7FCD - chains A and C of the 3 polymer chains in the assembly; structure by electron microscopy, 3.90 A resolution.

Chain A (and C):
Molecule: Spike glycoprotein
From: Severe acute respiratory syndrome coronavirus 2
Notes: chain C of this document is another copy of the same molecule, construct and numbering; everything in this record applies to it too
UniProtKB: P0DTC2 (SPIKE_SARS2); residue numbers follow UniProt; this construct covers 1-1208
Chain sequence (1298 residues; each row starts with the number of its first residue):
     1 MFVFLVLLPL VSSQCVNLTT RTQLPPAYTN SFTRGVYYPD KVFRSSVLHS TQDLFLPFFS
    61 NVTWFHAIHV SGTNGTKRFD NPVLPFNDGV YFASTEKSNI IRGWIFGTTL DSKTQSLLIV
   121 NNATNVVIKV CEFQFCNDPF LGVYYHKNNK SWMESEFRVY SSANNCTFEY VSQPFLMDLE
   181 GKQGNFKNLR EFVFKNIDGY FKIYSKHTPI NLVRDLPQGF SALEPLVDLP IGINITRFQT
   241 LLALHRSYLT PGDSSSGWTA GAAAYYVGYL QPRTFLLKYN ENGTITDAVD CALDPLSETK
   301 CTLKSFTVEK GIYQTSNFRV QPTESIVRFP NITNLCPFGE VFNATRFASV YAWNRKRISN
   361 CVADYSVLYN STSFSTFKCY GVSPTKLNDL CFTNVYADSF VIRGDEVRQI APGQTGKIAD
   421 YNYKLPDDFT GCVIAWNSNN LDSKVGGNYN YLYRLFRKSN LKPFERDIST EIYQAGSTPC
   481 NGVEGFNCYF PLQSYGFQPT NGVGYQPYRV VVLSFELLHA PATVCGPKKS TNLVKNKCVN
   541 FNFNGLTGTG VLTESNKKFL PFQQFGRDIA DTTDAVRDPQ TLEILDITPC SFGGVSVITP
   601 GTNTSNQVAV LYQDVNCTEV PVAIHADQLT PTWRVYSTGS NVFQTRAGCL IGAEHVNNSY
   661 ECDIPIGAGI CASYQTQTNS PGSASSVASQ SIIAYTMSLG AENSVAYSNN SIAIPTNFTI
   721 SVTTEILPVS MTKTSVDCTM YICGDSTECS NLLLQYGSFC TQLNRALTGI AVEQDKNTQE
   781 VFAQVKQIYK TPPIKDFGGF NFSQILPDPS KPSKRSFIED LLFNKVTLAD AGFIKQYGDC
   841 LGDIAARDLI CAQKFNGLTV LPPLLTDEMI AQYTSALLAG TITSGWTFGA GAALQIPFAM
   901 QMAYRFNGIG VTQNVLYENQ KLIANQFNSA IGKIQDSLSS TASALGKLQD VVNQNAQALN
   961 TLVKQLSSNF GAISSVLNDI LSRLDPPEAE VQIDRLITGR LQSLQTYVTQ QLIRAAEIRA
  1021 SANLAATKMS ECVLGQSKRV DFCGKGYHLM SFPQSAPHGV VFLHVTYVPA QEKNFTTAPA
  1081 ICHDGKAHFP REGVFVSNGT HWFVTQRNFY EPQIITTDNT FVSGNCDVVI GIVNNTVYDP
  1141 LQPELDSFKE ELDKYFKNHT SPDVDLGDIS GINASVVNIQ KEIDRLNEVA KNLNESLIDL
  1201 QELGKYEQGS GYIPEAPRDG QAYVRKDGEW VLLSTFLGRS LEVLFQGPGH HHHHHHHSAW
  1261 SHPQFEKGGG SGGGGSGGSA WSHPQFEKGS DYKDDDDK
Unresolved in the structure: 1-13, 18-21, 71-75, 146-148, 171-185, 196-199, 248-258, 368-369, 445-446, 468-488, 618-640, 677-688, 828-848, 941-943, 1147-1298 (chain C: 1-13, 71-75, 122-125, 147-149, 175-186, 247-256, 342, 368-369, 481-488, 618-640, 677-688, 828-850, 941-943, 1147-1298)
Disulfide bonds: Cys15-Cys136, Cys131-Cys166, Cys291-Cys301, Cys336-Cys361, Cys379-Cys432, Cys391-Cys525, Cys538-Cys590, Cys617-Cys649, Cys662-Cys671, Cys738-Cys760, Cys743-Cys749, Cys1032-Cys1043, Cys1082-Cys1126
Glycans and other covalent adducts: N-acetylglucosamine (NAG) linked to Asn282, Asn603, Asn616, Asn657, Asn709, Asn717, Asn801, Asn1074, Asn1098, Asn1134
Construct notes: engineered mutation Thr372 (Ala in P0DTC2), Gly682 (Arg in P0DTC2), Ser683 (Arg in P0DTC2), Ser685 (Arg in P0DTC2), Pro986 (Lys in P0DTC2), Pro987 (Val in P0DTC2); expression tag (1209-1298)
UniProt features mapped onto this chain:
  - region: Asn280 to Cys301 (Putative superantigen), Arg403 to Asp405 (Integrin-binding motif), Asn448 to Phe456 (Immunodominant HLA epitope recognized by the CD8+), Pro681, Ala684 (Putative superantigen), Ser816 to Tyr837 (Fusion peptide 1), Lys835 to Phe855 (Fusion peptide 2), Asp1163 to Glu1202 (Heptad repeat 2)
  - site: Arg815, Ser816 (Cleavage)
  - glycosylation: Asn17 (N-linked (GlcNAc...) (complex) asparagine), Asn61 (N-linked (GlcNAc...) (hybrid) asparagine), Asn74 (N-linked (GlcNAc...) (complex) asparagine), Asn122 (N-linked (GlcNAc...) (hybrid) asparagine), Asn149 (N-linked (GlcNAc...) (complex) asparagine), Asn165 (N-linked (GlcNAc...) (complex) asparagine), Asn234 (N-linked (GlcNAc...) (high mannose) asparagine), Asn282 (N-linked (GlcNAc...) (complex) asparagine), Thr323 (O-linked (GalNAc) threonine), Ser325 (O-linked (HexNAc...) serine), Asn331 (N-linked (GlcNAc...) (complex) asparagine), Asn343 (N-linked (GlcNAc...) (complex) asparagine), Asn603 (N-linked (GlcNAc...) (hybrid) asparagine), Asn616 (N-linked (GlcNAc...) (complex) asparagine), Asn657 (N-linked (GlcNAc...) (complex) asparagine), Thr676 (O-linked (GlcNAc...) threonine), Thr678 (O-linked (GlcNAc...) threonine), Asn709 (N-linked (GlcNAc...) (high mannose) asparagine), Asn717 (N-linked (GlcNAc...) (hybrid) asparagine), Asn801 (N-linked (GlcNAc...) (hybrid) asparagine) and 6 more in UniProt
  - natural variant: Leu5 (L5F: In strain: Iota/B.1.526), Ser13 (S13I: In strain: Epsilon/B.1.427/B.1.429), Leu18 (L18F: In strain: Beta/B.1.351, Gamma/P.1 and 1 more), Thr19 (T19I: In strain: Omicron/BQ.1.1, Omicron/XBB.1.5 and 1 more; T19R: In strain: Delta/B.1.617.2, Omicron/BA.2 and 4 more), Thr20 (T20N: In strain: Gamma/P.1), Leu24 to Ala27 (sequence variant, change not given here; In strain: Omicron/BA.2, Omicron/BA.2.12.1 and 6 more), Pro26 (P26S: In strain: Gamma/P.1), Gln52 (Q52H: In strain: Omicron/EG.5.1), Ala67 (A67V: In strain: Eta/B.1.525, Omicron/BA.1), His69 to Val70 (deletion: In strain: Alpha/B.1.1.7, Eta/B.1.525 and 5 more), Gly75 (G75V: In strain: Lambda/C.37), Thr76 (T76I: In strain: Lambda/C.37), 82 further natural variant entries in UniProt
  - mutagenesis: His69 to Val70 (Increased incorporation of cleaved spike into virions), Asn121 (N121Q: Partial loss of biliverdin affinity), Arg190 (R190K: Partial loss of biliverdin affinity), Asn234 (N234Q: Increased resistance to neutralizing antibodies), Asn331 (N331Q: Reduced viral infectivity), Asn343 (N343Q: Reduced viral infectivity), Leu452 (L452R: Increased resistance to neutralizing antibodies. Decreases HLA binding to NF9 epitope. Increased binding affinity to human ACE2), Tyr453 (Y453F: Decreased HLA binding to NF9 epitope. Increased binding affinity to human ACE2), Ala475 (A475V: Increased resistance to neutralizing antibodies), Val483 (V483A: Increased resistance to neutralizing antibodies), Glu484 (E484D: Increased replication in human TMEM106B overexpressing cells), Phe490 (F490L: Increased resistance to neutralizing antibodies and human covalescent sera neutralization), 12 further mutagenesis entries in UniProt
Reported in the primary citation:
  - mutagenesis - A372T (Kd 10 nM): unchanged binding to ACE2
  - post-translational modification sites: Asn370

How chain A and chain C interact:
Pairs across the interface (145):
  Asp40(A) with Gln563(C)
  Lys41(A) with Phe562(C); Gln563(C); Gln564(C)
  Val42(A) with Gln563(C); Arg567(C)
  Phe43(A) with Lys558(C); Phe559(C), hydrophobic; Gln563(C), hydrogen bond (backbone-side chain); Phe565(C), hydrogen bond (backbone-backbone); Gly566(C); Arg567(C), hydrogen bond (backbone-backbone)
  Arg44(A) with Arg567(C), hydrogen bond (side chain-backbone); Asp568(C), hydrogen bond (side chain-backbone)
  Gln115(A) with Ile468(C)
  Tyr200(A) with Arg355(C), hydrogen bond; Tyr396(C)
  Glu224(A) with Leu560(C); Phe562(C)
  Pro225(A) with Phe562(C)
  Pro230(A) with Tyr396(C)
  Gly232(A) with Phe464(C); Glu465(C)
  Asn234(A) with Glu465(C)
  Asn282(A) with Lys558(C)
  Asn370(A) with Lys417(C), hydrogen bond (backbone-side chain)
  Lys378(A) with Arg408(C)
  Thr415(A) with Asp985(C), hydrogen bond
  Asp427(A) with Pro987(C)
  Asp737(A) with Asn317(C), hydrogen bond; Arg319(C), salt bridge
  Met740(A) with Arg319(C); Ser591(C)
  Asp745(A) with Thr549(C); Ser591(C)
  Gln755(A) with Ser968(C); Asn969(C); Phe970(C)
  Tyr756(A) with Phe970(C), hydrophobic
  Ser758(A) with Thr961(C); Gln965(C)
  Phe759(A) with Gln965(C); Phe970(C), hydrophobic; Gln1002(C); Ser1003(C)
  Gln762(A) with Thr961(C); Thr1006(C)
  Arg765(A) with Gln957(C), hydrogen bond; Arg1014(C)
  Gln784(A) with Asp1041(C); Lys1045(C)
  Gln787(A) with Ala701(C); Asn703(C)
  Ile788(A) with Leu699(C); Ala701(C), hydrogen bond (backbone-backbone); Glu702(C); Asn703(C), hydrogen bond (backbone-backbone)
  Tyr789(A) with Asn703(C); Val705(C), hydrophobic
  Lys790(A) with Glu702(C); Asn703(C), hydrogen bond (backbone-backbone); Ser704(C)
  Pro792(A) with Tyr707(C), hydrophobic
  Asp796(A) with Tyr707(C), hydrogen bond (backbone-side chain); Asn709(C)
  Phe797(A) with Tyr707(C)
  Lys854(A) with Asp614(C)
  Phe855(A) with Thr588(C); Pro589(C)
  Leu861(A) with Gln613(C)
  Pro863(A) with Ala668(C), hydrogen bond (backbone-backbone)
  Leu864(A) with Pro665(C), hydrophobic; Gly667(C); Ala668(C); Gly669(C), hydrogen bond (backbone-backbone)
  Leu865(A) with Met697(C), hydrophobic
  Thr866(A) with Ala668(C)
  Met869(A) with Gly669(C); Thr696(C); Met697(C), hydrophobic; Leu699(C)
  Gln872(A) with Leu699(C)
  Tyr873(A) with Leu699(C)
  Thr883(A) with Val705(C)
  Ser884(A) with Val705(C)
  Trp886(A) with Tyr1047(C)
  Gly889(A) with Lys1045(C), hydrogen bond (backbone-side chain)
  Ala890(A) with Gly1046(C)
  Leu894(A) with Ala713(C); Pro715(C), hydrophobic; Glu1072(C)
  Gln895(A) with Val705(C); Ala706(C); Ile712(C); Ala713(C), hydrogen bond (backbone-backbone)
  Ile896(A) with Tyr707(C); Ser711(C); Ile712(C), hydrophobic
  Pro897(A) with Ser708(C); Asn709(C); Asn710(C); Ser711(C); Thr1077(C)
  Phe898(A) with Tyr707(C)
  Met900(A) with Thr1077(C); Val1094(C), hydrophobic
  Tyr904(A) with Val1094(C); Arg1107(C), hydrogen bond
  Thr912(A) with Phe1121(C)
  Gln913(A) with Pro1090(C)
  Asn914(A) with Phe1121(C); Ser1123(C), hydrogen bond
  Tyr917(A) with Pro1079(C), hydrophobic; Phe1089(C), hydrophobic; Val1129(C)
  Glu918(A) with Ser1123(C), hydrogen bond; Val1128(C)
  Gln920(A) with Ile1130(C)
  Lys921(A) with Val1128(C)
  Val963(A) with Ala570(C), hydrophobic
  Lys964(A) with Ile569(C)
  Ser967(A) with Asp571(C)
  Asn978(A) with Thr547(C)
  Asp979(A) with Leu518(C)
  Leu981(A) with Lys386(C), hydrogen bond (backbone-side chain)
  Ser982(A) with Lys386(C); Leu390(C)
  Arg983(A) with Gly381(C), hydrogen bond (side chain-backbone); Val382(C); Ser383(C), hydrogen bond (backbone-backbone); Leu517(C)
  Leu984(A) with Ser383(C); Lys386(C), hydrogen bond (backbone-side chain)
  Asp985(A) with Ser383(C), hydrogen bond (backbone-side chain); Lys386(C)
  Asp994(A) with Arg995(C), salt bridge
  Gln1005(A) with Gln1002(C); Thr1006(C)
  Leu1012(A) with Gln1010(C); Ile1013(C), hydrophobic
  Thr1027(A) with Arg1039(C)
  Ser1030(A) with Val1040(C)
  Glu1031(A) with Arg1039(C), salt bridge
  Leu1034(A) with Val1040(C)
  Arg1039(A) with Arg1039(C)
Interface residues without a listed pair, chain A (96 interface residues in all): Ile233, Pro384, Thr385, Gly413, Thr739, Ile794, Pro862, Thr887, Ala892, Ala893, Pro986, Thr1009, Ile1013, Leu1141, Glu1144
Interface residues without a listed pair, chain C (104 interface residues in all): Thr415, Thr430, Arg466, His519, Lys557, Ile666, Ile670, Gly700, Gly971, Thr1009, Phe1042, Pro1069, Gly1093, Leu1141

Overview:
Chain A and chain C form an interface of 96 and 104 residues respectively, with 26 hydrogen bonds and 3 salt
bridges. Among the polar pairs are Asp737(A)-Arg319(C), Asp994(A)-Arg995(C) and Glu1031(A)-Arg1039(C). The
paper reports that A372T of chain A leaves binding to ACE2 unchanged; a modification site at Asn370(A).
Both chains are Spike glycoprotein (Severe acute respiratory syndrome coronavirus 2). Entry 7FCD (Structure of
the SARS-CoV-2 A372T spike glycoprotein (open)) was determined by electron microscopy (same publication as
7FCE).
